PDB entry 6RDB | electron microscopy, 2.80 A resolution | chains P and V of the 20 polymer chains in the assembly

Chain P:
Name: Mitochondrial ATP synthase subunit OSCP
Source organism: Polytomella sp. Pringsheim 198.80
UniProtKB: D8V7I1 (D8V7I1_9CHLO); residue numbers follow UniProt; this construct covers 1-229
Amino-acid sequence (229 residues; numbered 1 to 229; the number before each row is that of its first residue):
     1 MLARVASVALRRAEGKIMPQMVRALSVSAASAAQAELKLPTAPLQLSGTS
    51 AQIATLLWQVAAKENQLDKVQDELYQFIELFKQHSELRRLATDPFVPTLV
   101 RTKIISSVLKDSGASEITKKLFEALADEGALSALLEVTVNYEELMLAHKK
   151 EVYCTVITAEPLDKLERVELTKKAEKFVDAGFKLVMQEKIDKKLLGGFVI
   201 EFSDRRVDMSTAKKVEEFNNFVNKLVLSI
Disordered / not traced: 1-36, 150-229

Chain V:
Name: ATP synthase subunit alpha
Source organism: Polytomella sp. Pringsheim 198.80
UniProtKB: A0ZW40 (A0ZW40_9CHLO); numbering as in UniProt (aligned over 1-562)
Amino-acid sequence (562 residues; numbered 1 to 562; the number before each row is that of its first residue):
     1 MRSPAAFVARSGLFKASLGQSNWAQKAEQMMASVTRTFAADAKALDELRK
    51 PKFSSKYLIQHVSQKLIPAVKEWEKSYQPPVIHLGRVLSVGDGIARVYGL
   101 KSVQAGELVCFDSGVKGMALNLQADHVGVVVFGNDSVIHQGDLVYRTGQI
   151 VNVPIGPGTLGRVTDGLGQPIDGKGPLTNVRSSLVEVKAPGIIARQSVRE
   201 PLFTGVKAVDALVPIGRGQRELIIGDRQTGKTAVAIDAIIHQKNCNEQVP
   251 KAQRVYCVYVAVGQKRSTVAQLVKLFTQTGAMRYTIMVSATASDAAPLQF
   301 LAPYSGCAMAEYFRDTGKHGLIIYDDLSKQSVAYRQMSLLLRRPPGREAF
   351 PGDVFYLHSRLLERAAKLSKELGGGSLTAFPVIETQAGDVSAYIATNVIS
   401 ITDGQIFLETELFYKGIRPALNVGLSVSRVGSAAQFPGMKQVAGTLKLEL
   451 AQYREVAAFAQFGSDLDAATQYVLERGARLTEMLKQKQFAPIPIERQTVA
   501 VYAATKGFLDKVRVQDIVAAEEAVISQVNPAVFKILKANGKITPALDAHL
   551 KAELRKVKLPGA
Disordered / not traced: 1-42
Differences from the reference sequence: conflict Arg266 (Lys in A0ZW40)
Ion coordination: Mg2+: Thr232 (together with ATP)
Ligand contacts: ATP (adenosine-5'-triphosphate): Asp226, Arg227, Gln228, Thr229, Gly230, Lys231, Thr232, Ala233, Glu384, Phe413, Arg418, Pro419, Gln486, Lys487, Gln488
From the paper describing this entry:
  - binding site for the ligand ADP: Arg429

How chain P and chain V interact:
Pairs across the interface - 48 pairs, chain P then chain V:
  Leu37(P) with Tyr77(V), hydrophobic
  Lys38(P) with Trp73(V)
  Leu39(P) with Trp73(V), hydrophobic
  Thr49(P) with Phe53(V); Leu58(V)
  Gln52(P) with Ile59(V)
  Ile53(P) with Leu58(V), hydrophobic; Ile59(V), hydrophobic; Val62(V), hydrophobic
  Leu56(P) with Val62(V), hydrophobic; Ser63(V); Leu66(V), hydrophobic
  Val60(P) with Val70(V), hydrophobic
  Glu64(P) with Val70(V); Lys71(V), hydrogen bond (side chain-backbone)
  Ile78(P) with Leu45(V), hydrophobic
  Phe81(P) with Leu45(V), hydrophobic; Leu48(V), hydrophobic
  Lys82(P) with Leu45(V)
  Arg88(P) with Ala44(V); Glu47(V)
  Ala91(P) with Leu48(V), hydrophobic
  Thr92(P) with Glu47(V); Leu48(V)
  Glu116(P) with Ala69(V)
  Ile117(P) with Leu66(V)
  Lys120(P) with Lys65(V); Leu66(V); Ala69(V)
  Leu121(P) with Val62(V), hydrophobic; Leu66(V)
  Glu123(P) with Lys65(V), salt bridge
  Ala124(P) with His61(V)
  Asp127(P) with His61(V), salt bridge; Lys65(V), salt bridge
  Glu128(P) with Ser54(V); Leu58(V); His61(V), salt bridge
  Ala130(P) with Phe53(V), hydrophobic; Leu58(V), hydrophobic
  Ser132(P) with Leu48(V); Pro51(V)
  Ala133(P) with Pro51(V); Phe53(V), hydrophobic
  Leu135(P) with Leu45(V); Leu48(V)
  Glu136(P) with Arg49(V); Pro51(V)
Interface residues without a listed pair, chain P (32 interface residues in all): Leu57, Lys63, Leu125, Gly129
Interface residues without a listed pair, chain V (23 interface residues in all): Lys52, Ile67, Glu72

Overview:
32 residues of chain P and 23 residues of chain V are in contact, with 1 hydrogen bond and 4 salt bridges.
Polar pairs include Glu123(P)-Lys65(V), Asp127(P)-His61(V) and Asp127(P)-Lys65(V). Bound to chain V: ATP. From
the paper: a binding site for the ligand ADP at Arg429(V).
Chain P is Mitochondrial ATP synthase subunit OSCP and chain V is ATP synthase subunit alpha, both from
Polytomella sp. Pringsheim 198.80; the structure, CryoEM structure of Polytomella F-ATP synthase, Primary
rotary state 1, focussed refinement of F1 head and ..., was determined by electron microscopy (same
publication as 6RD4, 6RD5, 6RD6, 6RD7, 6RD8, 6RD9 and 46 further entries).
